5D4O - chains A and C of the 3 polymer chains in the assembly; structure by X-ray diffraction, 1.80 A resolution.

== Chain A (and C) ==
Name: Nitrogen regulatory protein P-II
Source organism: Thiomonas intermedia (strain K12)
Notes: chain C of this document is another copy of the same molecule, construct and numbering; everything in this record applies to it too
UniProt: D5X329 (D5X329_THIK1); numbering as in UniProt (aligned over 1-108)
Amino-acid sequence (108 residues; numbered 1 to 108; the number before each row is that of its first residue):
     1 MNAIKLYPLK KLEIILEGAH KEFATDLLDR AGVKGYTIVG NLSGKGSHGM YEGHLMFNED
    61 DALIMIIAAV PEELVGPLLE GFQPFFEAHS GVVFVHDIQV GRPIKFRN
Unresolved in the structure: 1-2 (chain C: 1-3, 108)
Residues lining bound ligands:
  - ADP (adenosine-5'-diphosphate): Ile15, Ser43, Gly44, Lys45, Gly46, Ser47, His48, Gly49, Tyr51, Leu63, Ser90, Gly91, Val92, Phe94
  - adenosine monophosphate (AMP): Gly35, Tyr36, Thr37, Ile67, Ala68, Ala69, Lys105, Phe106
  - bicarbonate ion (BCT): Val100, Gly101, Arg102, Phe106
Reported in the primary citation:
  - binding site for adenosine monophosphate: Lys105
  - binding site for bicarbonate ion: Gly101, Arg102
  - conformationally variable residues (order/disorder transition, side-chain flip): Gly101 to Arg107
  - binding site for ADP: Lys105

== How chain A and chain C interact ==
Pairs across the interface (34; chain A residue first):
  Lys10(A) with Gln99(C)
  Glu13(A) with Lys11(C), salt bridge; Glu13(C)
  Ile15(A) with Thr37(C)
  Val39(A) with Val39(C), hydrophobic
  Leu42(A) with Thr37(C); Ile38(C); Val39(C), hydrophobic
  Ser43(A) with Thr37(C); Ile38(C), hydrogen bond (backbone-backbone)
  Gly44(A) with Tyr36(C)
  Lys45(A) with Asp29(C); Gly35(C); Tyr36(C), hydrogen bond (backbone-backbone)
  Met50(A) with Tyr36(C)
  Met65(A) with Ile67(C), hydrophobic
  Leu79(A) with Leu6(C), hydrophobic
  Phe86(A) with Arg102(C), hydrogen bond (backbone-side chain)
  Gly91(A) with Arg102(C), hydrogen bond (backbone-side chain); Lys105(C), hydrogen bond (backbone-side chain)
  Val92(A) with Arg102(C); Lys105(C); Phe106(C), hydrophobic
  Phe94(A) with Lys11(C); Ala69(C), hydrophobic; Ile98(C), hydrophobic; Gln99(C); Val100(C), hydrophobic; Phe106(C), hydrophobic
  Val95(A) with Ile98(C); Gln99(C), hydrogen bond (backbone-backbone)
  His96(A) with Lys11(C), hydrogen bond; Ile98(C); Gln99(C)
Other interface residues (no listed pair), chain A (21 interface residues in all): Glu52, Val75, Val93, Asp97
Other interface residues (no listed pair), chain C (20 interface residues in all): Lys21, Lys34, His96

== Overview ==
21 residues of chain A and 20 residues of chain C are in contact, with 7 hydrogen bonds and 1 salt bridge.
Polar contacts include Glu13(A)-Lys11(C), Phe86(A)-Arg102(C) and Gly91(A)-Arg102(C). The paper reports a
binding site for bicarbonate ion at Gly101(A) and Arg102(A); a binding site for adenosine monophosphate at
Lys105(A).
Chain A and chain C are both Nitrogen regulatory protein P-II (Thiomonas intermedia (strain K12)); the
structure, Structure of CPII, a nitrogen regulatory PII-like protein from Thiomonas intermedia K12, bound to
ADP, AMP ..., was determined by X-ray diffraction together with 5DRK, 5D4L, 5D4N, 5D4P and 5DS7 from the same
study.
